Entry 5E2P (X-ray diffraction, 2.11 A resolution); this record covers chain A.

[Chain A]
Name: Coagulation factor XIa light chain
From: Homo sapiens
Notes: EC 3.4.21.27
Reference sequence: P03951 (FA11_HUMAN); the construct lacks a stretch of the UniProt sequence and is renumbered around it, so the offset changes along the chain: 16-36 = UniProt 388-408; 37-58 = UniProt 411-432; 59-65 = UniProt 435-441; 66-143 = UniProt 444-521; 3 more segments
Sequence (244 residues; row label = number of the first residue in the row; note: 1 number in that range is skipped by the numbering (no residue carries it; nothing is unmodelled there); a row labelled like 36A-36B holds insertion residues (36A, then the next letters in order)):
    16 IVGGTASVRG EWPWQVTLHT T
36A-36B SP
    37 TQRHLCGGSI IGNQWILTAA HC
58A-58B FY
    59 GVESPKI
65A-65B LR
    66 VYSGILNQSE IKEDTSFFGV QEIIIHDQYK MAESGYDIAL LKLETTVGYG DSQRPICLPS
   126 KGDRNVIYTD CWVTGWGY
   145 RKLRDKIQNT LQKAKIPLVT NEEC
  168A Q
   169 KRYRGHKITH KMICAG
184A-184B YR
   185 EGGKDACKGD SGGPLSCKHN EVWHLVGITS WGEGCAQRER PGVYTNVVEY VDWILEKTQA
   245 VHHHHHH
Not modelled in the structure: 246-251
Differences from the reference sequence: engineered mutation Gly113 (Asn491 in P03951), Gly115 (Thr493 in P03951); expression tag (246-251)
UniProt features mapped onto this chain:
  - active site (Charge relay system): His57, Asp102, Ser195
  - binding site (heparin): Lys169 to Arg172
  - glycosylation: Asn72 (N-linked (GlcNAc...) (complex) asparagine)
Disulfides: Cys42-Cys58, Cys136-Cys201, Cys168-Cys182, Cys191-Cys219
Ligand contacts: 7P0 (N-[(1S)-1-benzyl-2-[2-[5-chloro-2-(tetrazol-1-yl)phenyl]ethylamino]-2-oxo-ethyl]-4-hydroxy-2-oxo-1H-quinoline-6-carboxamide): Arg39, His40, Leu41, Cys42, His57, Cys58, Tyr143, Leu147, Ile151, Asp189, Ala190, Cys191, Lys192, Gly193, Asp194, Ser195, Thr213, Ser214, Trp215, Gly216, Gly218, Cys219, Gly226, Val227, Tyr228

[Summary]
Ligands of chain A: compound 7P0. UniProt lists 3 active-site residues and 4 heparin-binding residues.
Chain A is Coagulation factor XIa light chain (Homo sapiens); the structure, FACTOR XIA IN COMPLEX WITH THE
INHIBITOR
N-[(1S)-1-benzyl-2-[2-[5-chloro-2-(tetrazol-1-yl)phenyl]ethylamino]-2-oxo-ethyl]-4-hydroxy-2-oxo-1H-quinoline-6-carboxamide,
was determined by X-ray diffraction together with 5E2O from the same study.
